Entry 6MI7 (electron microscopy, 4.20 A resolution (low resolution: residue-level contacts below are approximate; hydrogen-bond / salt-bridge calls are withheld)); this record covers chains G and A of the 5 polymer chains in the assembly.

[Chain G]
Name: Lipopolysaccharide export system permease protein LptG
Organism: Escherichia coli (strain K12)
UniProt: P0ADC6 (LPTG_ECOLI); residue numbers follow UniProt; this construct covers 1-360
Chain sequence (360 residues; row label = number of the first residue in the row):
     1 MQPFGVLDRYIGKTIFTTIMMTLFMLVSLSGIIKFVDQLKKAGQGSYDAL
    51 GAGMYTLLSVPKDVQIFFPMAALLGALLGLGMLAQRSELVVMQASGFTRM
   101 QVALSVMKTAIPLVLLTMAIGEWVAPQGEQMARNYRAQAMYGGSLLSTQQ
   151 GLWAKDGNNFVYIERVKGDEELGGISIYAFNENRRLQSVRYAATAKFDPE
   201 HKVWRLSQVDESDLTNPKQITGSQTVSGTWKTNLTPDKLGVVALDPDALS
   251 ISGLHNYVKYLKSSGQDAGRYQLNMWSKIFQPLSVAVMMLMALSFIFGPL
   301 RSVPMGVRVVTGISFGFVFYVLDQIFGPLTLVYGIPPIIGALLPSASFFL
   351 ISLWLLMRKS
Not modelled in the structure: 1-5, 40-50, 139-245, 261-267

[Chain A]
Name: Lipopolysaccharide export system ATP-binding protein LptB
Organism: Escherichia coli (strain K12)
Notes: EC 3.6.3.-
UniProt: P0A9V1 (LPTB_ECOLI); numbering as in UniProt (aligned over 1-241)
Chain sequence (251 residues; row label = number of the first residue in the row; numbers below 1 keep their minus sign (Met-9 is residue -9)):
    -9 MGHHHHHHHHMATLTAKNLAKAYKGRRVVEDVSLTVNSGEIVGLLGPNGA
    41 GKTTTFYMVVGIVPRDAGNIIIDDDDISLLPLHARARRGIGYLPQEASIF
    91 RRLSVYDNLMAVLQIRDDLSAEQREDRANELMEEFHIEHLRDSMGQSLSG
   141 GERRRVEIARALAANPKFILLDEPFAGVDPISVIDIKRIIEHLRDSGLGV
   191 LITDHNVRETLAVCERAYIVSQGHLIAHGTPTEILQDEHVKRVYLGEDFR
   241 L
Not modelled in the structure: -9 to 1, 232-241
Sequence notes: expression tag (-9 to 0)
UniProt features mapped onto this chain:
  - binding site (ATP): Gly36 to Thr43

[How chain G and chain A interact]
Pairs across the interface (30):
  Val6(G) - Gln104(A)
  Leu7(G) - Phe90(A)
  Leu7(G) - Ala101(A)
  Leu7(G) - Gln104(A)
  Tyr10(G) - Phe90(A)
  Tyr10(G) - Arg92(A)
  Arg86(G) - Ala87(A)
  Arg86(G) - Arg91(A)
  Ser87(G) - Glu86(A)
  Ser87(G) - Ala87(A)
  Ser87(G) - Ser88(A)
  Glu88(G) - Phe90(A)
  Val91(G) - Pro84(A)
  Val91(G) - Ser88(A)
  Val91(G) - Arg150(A)
  Met92(G) - Phe90(A)
  Gln93(G) - Leu72(A)
  Gln93(G) - His73(A)
  Ala94(G) - Leu72(A)
  Ala94(G) - Ala76(A)
  Ala94(G) - Tyr82(A)
  Ser95(G) - Ala76(A)
  Ser95(G) - Val102(A)
  Ser95(G) - Ile105(A)
  Gly96(G) - His73(A)
  Gly96(G) - Ala76(A)
  Gly96(G) - Arg77(A)
  Phe97(G) - His73(A)
  Phe97(G) - Ile105(A)
  Thr98(G) - His73(A)
Other interface residues (no listed pair), chain G (17 interface residues in all): Val90, Arg99, Arg301
Other interface residues (no listed pair), chain A (20 interface residues in all): Ile52, Ile89, Leu93

[Overview]
17 residues of chain G face 20 of chain A across their interface. UniProt lists 8 ATP-binding residues on
chain A.
Chain G is Lipopolysaccharide export system permease protein LptG and chain A is Lipopolysaccharide export
system ATP-binding protein LptB, both from Escherichia coli (strain K12); the structure, Nucleotide-free
Cryo-EM Structure of E.coli LptB2FGC, was determined by electron microscopy together with 6MHU, 6MHZ and 6MI8
from the same study.
